PDB entry 7URC | electron microscopy, 3.14 A resolution | chains L and H of the 3 polymer chains in the assembly

# Chain L
Molecule: 2C11 light chain
Organism: Mus musculus
Sequence (234 residues; each row starts with the number of its first residue):
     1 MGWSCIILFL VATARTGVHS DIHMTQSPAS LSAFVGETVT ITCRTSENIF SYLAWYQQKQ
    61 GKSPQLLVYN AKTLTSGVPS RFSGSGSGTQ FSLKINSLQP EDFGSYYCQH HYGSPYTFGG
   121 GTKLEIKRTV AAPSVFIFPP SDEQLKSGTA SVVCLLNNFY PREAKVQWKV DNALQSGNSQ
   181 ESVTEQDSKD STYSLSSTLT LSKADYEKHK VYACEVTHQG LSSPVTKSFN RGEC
Disordered / not traced: 1-20, 128-234
Cystine bridges: Cys43-Cys108

# Chain H
Molecule: 2C11 heavy chain
Organism: Mus musculus
Sequence (250 residues; numbered 1 to 250; the number before each row is that of its first residue):
     1 MGWSCIILFL VATATGVHSE IQLQQSGAEL VKPGASVKMS CKVSGYSFTG YNMNWVKQSH
    61 GKSLEWIGNI NPYYVSTNYN QKFTGKATFT VDRSSSTAYM QLDSLTSEDS AVYYCARSYG
   121 SSHTFAYWGQ GTLVTVSSAS TKGPSVFPLA PSSKSTSGGT AALGCLVKDY FPEPVTVSWN
   181 SGALTSGVHT FPAVLQSSGL YSLSSVVTVP SSSLGTQTYI CNVNHKPSNT KVDKRVEPKS
   241 CDKTHHHHHH
Disordered / not traced: 1-19, 139-250
Cystine bridges: Cys41-Cys115
Small-molecule neighbours: Digitonin (AJP): Tyr73, Tyr74, Val75, Arg93

# How chain L and chain H interact
Residue-residue contacts - 30 pairs, chain L then chain H:
  Asp21(L) with Lys82(H)
  Ala54(L) with Thr124(H)
  Tyr56(L) with Thr124(H); Phe125(H), hydrogen bond (side chain-backbone); Trp128(H)
  Gln58(L) with Gln58(H), hydrogen bond; Tyr114(H)
  Ser63(L) with Trp128(H); Gly129(H), hydrogen bond (side chain-backbone)
  Pro64(L) with Leu64(H), hydrophobic; Trp128(H)
  Leu66(L) with Thr124(H); Phe125(H)
  Tyr69(L) with Tyr119(H), hydrogen bond; Ser122(H); Thr124(H)
  Tyr107(L) with Gln58(H); Lys62(H)
  His111(L) with Thr124(H)
  Ser114(L) with Trp66(H); Asn78(H), hydrogen bond
  Pro115(L) with Trp66(H), hydrophobic; Asn80(H)
  Tyr116(L) with Trp66(H); His123(H)
  Phe118(L) with Ser63(H); Leu64(H); Phe125(H), hydrophobic
  Gly119(L) with Ser63(H), hydrogen bond (backbone-side chain)
  Gly120(L) with Ser63(H)
Also at the interface, not in a pair above, chain L (17 interface residues in all): Lys62
Also at the interface, not in a pair above, chain H (17 interface residues in all): Ala126

# Overview
Chain L and chain H each contribute 17 residues to their interface, with 6 hydrogen bonds. Among the polar
pairs are Tyr56(L)-Phe125(H), Gln58(L)-Gln58(H) and Ser63(L)-Gly129(H). Chain H binds Digitonin.
Chain L is 2C11 light chain and chain H is 2C11 heavy chain, both from Mus musculus; the structure, Human
PORCN in complex with LGK974, was determined by electron microscopy (same publication as 7URA).
